3WS3 - chains A and E of the 3 polymer chains in the assembly; structure by X-ray diffraction, 2.33 A resolution.

[Chain A]
Molecule: H-2 class I histocompatibility antigen, D-B alpha chain
From: Mus musculus
Notes: fragment: extracellular domain
UniProt: P01899 (HA11_MOUSE); residues 26-298 here = UniProt positions 26-298
Chain sequence (273 residues; each row starts with the number of its first residue):
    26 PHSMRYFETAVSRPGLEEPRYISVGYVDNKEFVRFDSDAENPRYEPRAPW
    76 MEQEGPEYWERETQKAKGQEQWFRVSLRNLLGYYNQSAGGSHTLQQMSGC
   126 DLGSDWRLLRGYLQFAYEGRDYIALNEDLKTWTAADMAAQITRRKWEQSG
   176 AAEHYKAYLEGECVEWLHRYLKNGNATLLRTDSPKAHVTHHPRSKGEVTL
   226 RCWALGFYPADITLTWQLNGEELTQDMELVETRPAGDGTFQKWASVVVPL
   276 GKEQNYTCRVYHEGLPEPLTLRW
Not modelled in the structure: 200-202, 220-221, 243-244
Disulfides: Cys125-Cys188, Cys227-Cys283

[Chain E]
Molecule: Insulin derived 9-mer peptide
Chain sequence (9 residues; each row starts with the number of its first residue):
     1 YQLENYCGL

[Interface between chain A and chain E]
Residue-residue contacts (50):
  Met29(A) with Tyr1(E)
  Tyr31(A) with Tyr1(E), hydrogen bond (side chain-backbone); Gln2(E)
  Glu33(A) with Gln2(E), hydrogen bond
  Tyr46(A) with Gln2(E), hydrogen bond
  Ser48(A) with Gln2(E), hydrogen bond
  Tyr69(A) with Gln2(E), hydrogen bond
  Tyr83(A) with Tyr1(E)
  Arg86(A) with Tyr1(E)
  Glu87(A) with Tyr1(E); Gln2(E), hydrogen bond (side chain-backbone)
  Lys90(A) with Tyr1(E); Gln2(E), hydrogen bond (side chain-backbone); Glu4(E)
  Gln94(A) with Gln2(E); Leu3(E); Glu4(E); Asn5(E), hydrogen bond (side chain-backbone)
  Trp97(A) with Asn5(E); Tyr6(E), hydrogen bond (side chain-backbone); Cys7(E); Gly8(E); Leu9(E)
  Ser101(A) with Gly8(E); Leu9(E), hydrogen bond (side chain-backbone)
  Asn104(A) with Leu9(E)
  Leu105(A) with Leu9(E), hydrophobic
  Tyr108(A) with Leu9(E), hydrogen bond (side chain-backbone)
  Leu119(A) with Leu9(E), hydrophobic
  Gln121(A) with Leu3(E); Asn5(E), hydrogen bond
  Leu138(A) with Leu3(E), hydrophobic
  Phe140(A) with Asn5(E)
  Tyr147(A) with Leu9(E), hydrophobic
  Thr167(A) with Leu9(E), hydrogen bond (side chain-backbone)
  Trp171(A) with Cys7(E); Gly8(E), hydrogen bond (side chain-backbone); Leu9(E), hydrophobic
  Ser174(A) with Cys7(E), hydrogen bond
  Ala176(A) with Tyr6(E), hydrophobic
  His179(A) with Glu4(E), hydrogen bond (side chain-backbone)
  Tyr180(A) with Leu3(E), hydrophobic; Asn5(E); Tyr6(E), hydrogen bond (side chain-backbone)
  Tyr183(A) with Tyr1(E), hydrogen bond (side chain-backbone); Gln2(E); Leu3(E), hydrophobic
  Glu187(A) with Tyr1(E)
  Trp191(A) with Tyr1(E)
  Tyr195(A) with Tyr1(E), hydrogen bond (side chain-backbone)
Also at the interface, not in a pair above, chain A (35 interface residues in all): Ala91, Phe98, Ser123, Lys170

[In short]
The interface between chain A and chain E involves 35 residues on one side and 9 on the other, with 19
hydrogen bonds. Polar pairs include Tyr31(A)-Tyr1(E), Glu33(A)-Gln2(E) and Tyr46(A)-Gln2(E).
Chain A is H-2 class I histocompatibility antigen, D-B alpha chain (Mus musculus) and chain E is Insulin
derived 9-mer peptide; the structure, Crystal Structure of H-2D in complex with an insulin derived peptide,
was determined by X-ray diffraction (same publication as 3WS6).
